Entry 8CHF (electron microscopy, 4.25 A resolution (low resolution: residue-level contacts below are approximate; hydrogen-bond / salt-bridge calls are withheld)); this record covers chains A and C of the 6 polymer chains in the assembly.

[Chain A]
Protein: RAF proto-oncogene serine/threonine-protein kinase
Organism: Homo sapiens
Notes: EC 2.7.11.1
UniProtKB: P04049 (RAF1_HUMAN); residue numbers follow UniProt; this construct covers 1-648
Sequence (648 residues; row label = number of the first residue in the row):
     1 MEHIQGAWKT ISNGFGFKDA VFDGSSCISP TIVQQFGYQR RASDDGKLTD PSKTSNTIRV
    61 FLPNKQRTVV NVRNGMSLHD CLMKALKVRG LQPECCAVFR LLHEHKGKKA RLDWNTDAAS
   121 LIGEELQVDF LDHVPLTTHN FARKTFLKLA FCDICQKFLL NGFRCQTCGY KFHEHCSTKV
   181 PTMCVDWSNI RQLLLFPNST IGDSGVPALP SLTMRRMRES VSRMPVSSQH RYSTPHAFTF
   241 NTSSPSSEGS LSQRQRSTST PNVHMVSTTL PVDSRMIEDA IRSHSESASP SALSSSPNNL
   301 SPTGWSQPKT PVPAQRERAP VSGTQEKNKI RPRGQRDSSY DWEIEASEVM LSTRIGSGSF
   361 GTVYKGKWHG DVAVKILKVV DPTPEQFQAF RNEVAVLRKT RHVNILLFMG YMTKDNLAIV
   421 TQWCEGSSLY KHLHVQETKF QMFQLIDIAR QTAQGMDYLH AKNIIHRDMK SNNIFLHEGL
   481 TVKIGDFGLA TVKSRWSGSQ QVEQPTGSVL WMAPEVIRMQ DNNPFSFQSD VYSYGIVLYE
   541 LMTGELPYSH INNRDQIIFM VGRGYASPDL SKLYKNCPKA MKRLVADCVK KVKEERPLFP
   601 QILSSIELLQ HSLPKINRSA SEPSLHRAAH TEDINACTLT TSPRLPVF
Unresolved in the structure: 1-340, 496-501, 627-648
Differences from the reference sequence: engineered mutation Asp341 (Tyr in P04049)
Modified residues: Ser621 (phosphoserine; SEP)
UniProt features mapped onto this chain:
  - zinc finger: Thr138 to Cys184 (Phorbol-ester/DAG-type)
  - region: Arg331 to Val349 (Interaction with PEBP1/RKIP)
  - active site: Asp468 (Proton acceptor)
  - binding site (Zn(2+)): His139, Cys152, Cys155, Cys165, Cys168, His173, Cys176, Cys184
  - binding site (ATP): Ile355 to Val363, Lys375
  - modified residue: Ser29 (Phosphoserine), Ser43 (Phosphoserine), Ser252 (Phosphoserine), Ser259 (Phosphoserine), Thr268 (Phosphothreonine), Thr269 (Phosphothreonine), Ser289 (Phosphoserine), Ser296 (Phosphoserine), Ser301 (Phosphoserine), Ser338 (Phosphoserine), Ser339 (Phosphoserine), Tyr340 (Phosphotyrosine), Ser471 (Phosphoserine), Thr491 (Phosphothreonine), Ser494 (Phosphoserine), Ser499 (Phosphoserine), Arg563 (Symmetric dimethylarginine), Ser621 (Phosphoserine), Ser642 (Phosphoserine)
  - natural variant: Ala237 (A237T: In CMD1NN), Arg256 (R256S: In NS5), Ser257 (S257L: In NS5 and LPRD2), Ser259 (S259A: In an ovarian serous carcinoma sample; S259F: In NS5), Thr260 (T260I: In hypertrophic cardiomyopathy; uncertain significance; T260R: In NS5), Pro261 (P261A: In NS5; P261L: In NS5; P261S: In NS5), Val263 (V263A: In NS5), Thr310 (T310A: In CMD1NN), Pro332 (P332A: In CMD1NN), Gln335 (Q335H: In a lung adenocarcinoma sample), Asp486 (D486G: In NS5; D486N: In NS5), Thr491 (T491I: In NS5; T491R: In NS5), 5 further natural variant entries in UniProt
  - mutagenesis: Ser338 to Ser339 (Reduced kinase activity; when associated with 340-D-D-341; Non-inhibited by PPP5C. Constitutively active and non-inhibited by PPP5C; when associated with 340-D-D-341), Lys375 (K375W: Catalytically inactive), Thr491 (T491D: Increased kinase activity but can still be inhibited by PPP5C; when associated with D-494), Ser494 (S494D: Increased kinase activity but can still be inhibited by PPP5C; when associated with D-491), Arg563 (R563K: Loss of methylation. Increased stability and catalytic activity in response to EGF treatment)
Small-molecule neighbours: 29L (2-{4-[(1E)-1-(hydroxyimino)-2,3-dihydro-1H-inden-5-yl]-3-(pyridin-4-yl)-1H-pyrazol-1-yl}ethanol): Ile355, Gly356, Ser357, Val363, Ala373, Lys375, Glu393, Leu406, Ile419, Thr421, Gln422, Trp423, Cys424, Gly426, Lys431, Phe475, Asp486, Phe487

[Chain C]
Protein: 14-3-3 protein zeta isoform X1
Organism: Spodoptera frugiperda
UniProtKB: A0A9R0D7T1 (A0A9R0D7T1_SPOFR); the author numbering skips numbers that UniProt does not, so the offset changes along the chain: 2-72 = UniProt 1-71; 76-251 = UniProt 72-247
Sequence (247 residues; each row starts with the number of its first residue; note: 3 numbers in that range are skipped by the numbering (no residue carries them; nothing is unmodelled there)):
     2 MSVDKEELVQ RAKLAEQAER YDDMAAAMKE VTETGVELSN EERNLLSVAY KNVVGARRSS
    62 WRVISSIEQK T
    76 EGSERKQQMA KEYRVKVEKE LREICYDVLG LLDKHLIPKA SNPESKVFYL KMKGDYYRYL
   136 AEVATGETRN SVVEDSQKAY QDAFEISKAK MQPTHPIRLG LALNFSVFYY EILNSPDKAC
   196 QLAKQAFDDA IAELDTLNED SYKDSTLIMQ LLRDNLTLWT SDTQGDGDEP AEGGDN
Unresolved in the structure: 2-3, 76-78, 238-251

[Interface between chain A and chain C]
Pairs across the interface - 33 pairs, chain A then chain C:
  Leu613(A) - Thr232(C)
  Pro614(A) - Leu233(C)
  Pro614(A) - Ser236(C)
  Lys615(A) - Asp229(C)
  Ile616(A) - Asp229(C)
  Ile616(A) - Leu233(C)
  Asn617(A) - Leu233(C)
  Arg618(A) - Arg63(C)
  Arg618(A) - Leu233(C)
  Ser619(A) - Val182(C)
  Ser619(A) - Glu186(C)
  Ser619(A) - Leu233(C)
  Ser619(A) - Trp234(C)
  Ala620(A) - Leu226(C)
  Ala620(A) - Asn230(C)
  Ser621(A) - Lys52(C)
  Ser621(A) - Arg59(C)
  Ser621(A) - Arg133(C)
  Ser621(A) - Tyr134(C)
  Ser621(A) - Leu178(C)
  Ser621(A) - Asn179(C)
  Ser621(A) - Val182(C)
  Ser621(A) - Leu226(C)
  Glu622(A) - Lys52(C)
  Glu622(A) - Lys126(C)
  Glu622(A) - Asn179(C)
  Pro623(A) - Lys52(C)
  Ser624(A) - Lys52(C)
  Ser624(A) - Asn53(C)
  Leu625(A) - Asn45(C)
  Leu625(A) - Ser48(C)
  Leu625(A) - Val49(C)
  His626(A) - Val49(C)
Also at the interface, not in a pair above, chain C (22 interface residues in all): Tyr185

[In short]
14 residues of chain A face 22 of chain C across their interface. Bound to chain A: compound 29L. From
UniProt: active-site residue Asp468(A), 8 Zn2+-binding residues, 10 ATP-binding residues and 6 mutagenesis
sites on chain A.
Chain A is RAF proto-oncogene serine/threonine-protein kinase (Homo sapiens) and chain C is 14-3-3 protein
zeta isoform X1 (Spodoptera frugiperda); the structure, cryo-EM Structure of Craf:14-3-3:Mek1, was determined
by electron microscopy, deposited together with 8CPD.
